PDB entry 8VO0 | electron microscopy, 3.30 A resolution | chains H and Q of the 10 polymer chains in the assembly

Chain H:
Molecule: 157-nt DNA strand
Organism: Homo sapiens
Sequence (157 nucleotides; numbered 1 to 157; the number before each row is that of its first residue):
     1 CAGGATGTAT ATATCTGAGA CGTGCCTGGA GACTAGGGAG TAATCCCCTT GGCGGTTTAA
    61 ACGCGGGGGA CAGCGCGTAC GTGCGTTTTA GCGGTGCTAG AGCTGTCTAC GACCAATTGA
   121 GCGGCCTGGG CACCGGGATT CTCCAGCCGC CGGCAGC

Chain Q:
Name: Histone H4
Organism: Homo sapiens
UniProt: P62805 (H4_HUMAN); residues 24-102 here correspond to UniProt positions 25-103 (UniProt number = residue number + 1)
Amino-acid sequence (79 residues; row label = number of the first residue in the row):
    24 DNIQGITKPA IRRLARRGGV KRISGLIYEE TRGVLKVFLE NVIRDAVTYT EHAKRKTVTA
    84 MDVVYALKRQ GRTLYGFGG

Chain H / chain Q interface:
Residue-residue contacts (10; chain H residue first):
  DG81(H) with Arg45(Q), sugar contact; Ile46(Q), sugar contact
  DT82(H) with Arg35(Q), salt bridge to the phosphate; Arg45(Q), phosphate contact; Ile46(Q), hydrogen bond to the phosphate
  DA101(H) with Lys79(Q), salt bridge to the phosphate; Thr80(Q), hydrogen bond to the phosphate
  DG102(H) with Arg78(Q), phosphate contact; Lys79(Q), hydrogen bond to the phosphate; Thr80(Q), hydrogen bond to the phosphate
Other interface residues (no listed pair), chain H (5 interface residues in all): DG83
Other interface residues (no listed pair), chain Q (9 interface residues in all): Arg39, Lys44, Ser47

Summary:
Chain H and chain Q form an interface of 5 and 9 residues respectively; the contacts include 4 hydrogen bonds
and 2 salt bridges. Among the polar pairs are DT82(H)-Ile46(Q), DA101(H)-Thr80(Q) and DG102(H)-Lys79(Q).
Chain H is a 157-nt DNA strand and chain Q is Histone H4, both from Homo sapiens; the structure,
H3K36me3-modified nucleosome bound to PRC2_AJ1-450 with histone H3 tail disengaged, was determined by electron
microscopy, deposited together with 8VMI, 8VMJ, 8VML, 8VMN, 8VNV, 8VNZ and 8VOB.
